Entry 7JPP (electron microscopy, 3.70 A resolution); this record covers chains B and C of the 5 polymer chains in the assembly.

# Chain B
Protein: Origin recognition complex subunit 2
From: Homo sapiens
UniProtKB: Q13416 (ORC2_HUMAN); residues 1-577 here = UniProt positions 1-577
Sequence (577 residues; numbered 1 to 577; the number before each row is that of its first residue):
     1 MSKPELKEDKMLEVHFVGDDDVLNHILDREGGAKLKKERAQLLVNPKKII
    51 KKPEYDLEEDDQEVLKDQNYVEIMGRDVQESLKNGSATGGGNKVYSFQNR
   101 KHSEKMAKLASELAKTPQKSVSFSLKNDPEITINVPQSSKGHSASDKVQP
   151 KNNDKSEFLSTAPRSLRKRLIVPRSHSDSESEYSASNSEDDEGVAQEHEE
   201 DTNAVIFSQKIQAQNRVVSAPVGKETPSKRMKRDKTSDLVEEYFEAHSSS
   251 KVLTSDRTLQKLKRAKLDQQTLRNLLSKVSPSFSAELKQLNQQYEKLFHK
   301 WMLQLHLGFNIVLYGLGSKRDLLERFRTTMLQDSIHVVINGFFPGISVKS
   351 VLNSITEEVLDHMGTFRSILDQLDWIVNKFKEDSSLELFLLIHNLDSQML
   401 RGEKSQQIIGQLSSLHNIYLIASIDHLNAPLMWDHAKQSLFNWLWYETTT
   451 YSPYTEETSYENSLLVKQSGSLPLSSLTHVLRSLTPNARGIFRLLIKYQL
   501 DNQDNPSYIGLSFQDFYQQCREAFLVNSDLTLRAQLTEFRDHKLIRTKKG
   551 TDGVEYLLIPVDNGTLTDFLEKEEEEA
Disordered / not traced: 1-267, 575-577
UniProt features mapped onto this chain:
  - modified residue: Thr-116 (Phosphothreonine), Ser-122 (Phosphoserine), Ser-138 (Phosphoserine), Thr-226 (Phosphothreonine), Ser-248 (Phosphoserine), Ser-280 (Phosphoserine)

# Chain C
Protein: Origin recognition complex subunit 3
From: Homo sapiens
UniProtKB: Q9UBD5 (ORC3_HUMAN), isoform Q9UBD5-2; residues 1-712 here = UniProt positions 1-712
Sequence (712 residues; numbered 1 to 712; the number before each row is that of its first residue):
     1 MATSSMSKGCFVFKPNSKKRKISLPIEDYFNKGKNEPEDSKLRFETYQLI
    51 WQQMKSENERLQEELNKNLFDNLIEFLQKSHSGFQKNSRDLGGQIKLREI
   101 PTAALVLGVNVTDHDLTFGSLTEALQNNVTPYVVSLQAKDCPDMKHFLQK
   151 LISQLMDCCVDIKSKEEESVHVTQRKTHYSMDSLSSWYMTVTQKTDPKML
   201 SKKRTTSSQWQSPPVVVILKDMESFATKVLQDFIIISSQHLHEFPLILIF
   251 GIATSPIIIHRLLPHAVSSLLCIELFQSLSCKEHLTTVLDKLLLTTQFPF
   301 KINEKVLQVLTNIFLYHDFSVQNFIKGLQLSLLEHFYSQPLSVLCCNLPE
   351 AKRRINFLSNNQCENIRRLPSFRRYVEKQASEKQVALLTNERYLKEETQL
   401 LLENLHVYHMNYFLVLRCLHKFTSSLPKYPLGRQIRELYCTCLEKNIWDS
   451 EEYASVLQLLRMLAKDELMTILEKCFKVFKSYCENHLGSTAKRIEEFLAQ
   501 FQSLDAETKEEEDASGSQPKGLQKTDLYHLQKSLLEMKELRRSKKQTKFE
   551 VLRENVVNFIDCLVREYLLPPETQPLHEVVYFSAAHALREHLNAAPRIAL
   601 HTALNNPYYYLKNEALKSEEGCIPNIAPDICIAYKLHLECSRLINLVDWS
   651 EAFATVVTAAEKMDANSATSEEMNEIIHARFIRAVSELELLGFIKPTKQK
   701 TDHVARLTWGGC
Disordered / not traced: 1-2, 88-93, 160-176, 194-211, 502-548, 619-624, 639-643, 662-672, 710-712
UniProt features mapped onto this chain:
  - modified residue: Ser-23 (Phosphoserine)

# How chain B and chain C interact
Contacting residue pairs - 101 pairs, chain B then chain C:
  Asp-268(B) / His-678(C)  salt bridge
  Asp-268(B) / Ile-682(C)
  Arg-273(B) / Ala-679(C)  hydrogen bond (side chain-backbone)
  Arg-273(B) / Arg-680(C)
  Arg-273(B) / Arg-683(C)
  Leu-276(B) / Ala-679(C)  hydrophobic
  Val-279(B) / Arg-683(C)
  Phe-283(B) / Leu-611(C)  hydrophobic
  Phe-283(B) / Asn-613(C)
  Phe-283(B) / Ile-626(C)  hydrophobic
  Glu-286(B) / Tyr-610(C)
  Glu-286(B) / Leu-611(C)
  Glu-286(B) / Lys-612(C)  hydrogen bond (side chain-backbone)
  Glu-286(B) / Asn-613(C)
  Leu-287(B) / Leu-611(C)  hydrophobic
  Leu-290(B) / Tyr-610(C)
  Lys-296(B) / Lys-32(C)  hydrogen bond (backbone-side chain)
  His-299(B) / Tyr-29(C)
  Lys-300(B) / Tyr-337(C)
  Met-302(B) / Tyr-29(C)  hydrophobic
  Leu-303(B) / Phe-30(C)  hydrophobic
  Leu-303(B) / Tyr-337(C)  hydrophobic
  His-306(B) / Ile-26(C)
  Leu-307(B) / Tyr-47(C)
  Leu-307(B) / Leu-333(C)  hydrophobic
  Phe-309(B) / Gln-329(C)
  Tyr-314(B) / Pro-596(C)  hydrophobic
  Tyr-314(B) / Ala-599(C)  hydrophobic
  Gly-315(B) / Leu-600(C)
  Leu-316(B) / Leu-600(C)  hydrophobic
  Leu-316(B) / Ala-603(C)  hydrophobic
  Leu-316(B) / Leu-604(C)  hydrophobic
  Arg-320(B) / Ser-4(C)  hydrogen bond
  Arg-327(B) / Thr-3(C)  hydrogen bond
  Arg-327(B) / Phe-13(C)
  Asp-333(B) / Pro-15(C)
  Asp-333(B) / Arg-20(C)
  Asp-333(B) / Ile-22(C)
  Ser-334(B) / Phe-13(C)
  Ser-334(B) / Pro-15(C)
  Ile-335(B) / Phe-13(C)
  Ile-335(B) / Lys-14(C)
  Ile-335(B) / Pro-15(C)
  His-336(B) / Val-12(C)
  His-336(B) / Phe-13(C)  hydrogen bond (backbone-backbone)
  Val-337(B) / Phe-11(C)
  Val-337(B) / Val-12(C)  hydrophobic
  Val-338(B) / Cys-10(C)
  Val-338(B) / Phe-11(C)  hydrogen bond (backbone-backbone)
  Val-338(B) / Phe-13(C)  hydrophobic
  Ile-339(B) / Gly-9(C)
  Asn-340(B) / Ser-4(C)  hydrogen bond (side chain-backbone)
  Asn-340(B) / Gly-9(C)
  Asn-340(B) / Phe-11(C)
  Phe-343(B) / Ser-7(C)
  Phe-343(B) / Lys-8(C)
  Phe-343(B) / Gly-9(C)
  Ile-346(B) / Gly-9(C)
  Ser-350(B) / Cys-10(C)
  Ser-354(B) / Cys-10(C)
  Glu-358(B) / Val-12(C)
  Val-359(B) / Val-12(C)  hydrophobic
  Gln-407(B) / Lys-139(C)
  Gln-411(B) / Lys-139(C)  hydrogen bond
  Asp-425(B) / Leu-691(C)
  His-426(B) / Leu-690(C)
  His-426(B) / Gly-692(C)
  Leu-427(B) / Arg-597(C)
  Leu-427(B) / Leu-691(C)
  Leu-427(B) / Phe-693(C)  hydrophobic
  Pro-430(B) / Pro-596(C)  hydrophobic
  His-435(B) / Thr-112(C)
  His-435(B) / Asp-318(C)
  Ala-436(B) / Val-111(C)  hydrophobic
  Ser-439(B) / Thr-112(C)
  Asn-442(B) / Lys-326(C)
  Leu-444(B) / Leu-330(C)  hydrophobic
  Leu-444(B) / His-591(C)
  Trp-445(B) / Glu-590(C)
  Trp-445(B) / His-591(C)  hydrogen bond (backbone-backbone)
  Trp-445(B) / Ala-594(C)  hydrophobic
  Trp-445(B) / Pro-596(C)  hydrophobic
  Tyr-446(B) / His-591(C)
  Glu-447(B) / Ala-599(C)
  Glu-447(B) / Tyr-610(C)
  Thr-449(B) / Tyr-610(C)
  Tyr-451(B) / Ala-603(C)  hydrogen bond (side chain-backbone)
  Tyr-451(B) / Pro-607(C)
  Tyr-451(B) / Leu-611(C)  hydrophobic
  Tyr-451(B) / Pro-628(C)  hydrophobic
  Pro-453(B) / Glu-687(C)
  Tyr-454(B) / Glu-687(C)
  Tyr-454(B) / Leu-691(C)
  Glu-456(B) / Ser-5(C)  hydrogen bond
  Glu-457(B) / Leu-690(C)
  Thr-458(B) / Ser-686(C)
  Thr-458(B) / Leu-690(C)
  Ser-463(B) / Ser-686(C)
  Leu-464(B) / Leu-646(C)  hydrophobic
  Leu-464(B) / Thr-701(C)
  Leu-465(B) / Ile-682(C)  hydrophobic
Other interface residues (no listed pair), chain B (68 interface residues in all): Lys-278, Leu-297, Gln-304, Glu-324, Val-351, Leu-370, Asn-428, Trp-443, Ser-483
Other interface residues (no listed pair), chain C (66 interface residues in all): Lys-21, Asp-140, Ala-595, Ala-615, Ala-627, Glu-675, Ile-676, Lys-698, Arg-706

# Summary
The interface between chain B and chain C involves 68 residues on one side and 66 on the other; the contacts
include 12 hydrogen bonds and 1 salt bridge. Among the polar pairs are Asp-268(B)/His-678(C),
Arg-273(B)/Ala-679(C) and Glu-286(B)/Lys-612(C).
Here chain B is Origin recognition complex subunit 2 and chain C is Origin recognition complex subunit 3, both
from Homo sapiens. Entry 7JPP (ORC-O2WH: Human Origin Recognition Complex (ORC) with dynamic/unresolved ORC1
AAA+ domain) was determined by electron microscopy together with 7JPR, 7JPS, 7JPO and 7JPQ from the same
study.
